PDB entry 6Z9T | electron microscopy, 4.10 A resolution (low resolution: residue-level contacts below are approximate; hydrogen-bond / salt-bridge calls are withheld) | chains W and Y of the 15 polymer chains in the assembly

# Chain W
Protein: DNA-directed RNA polymerase subunit omega
Source organism: Escherichia coli
Notes: EC 2.7.7.6
Reference sequence: P0A800 (RPOZ_ECOLI); residues 1-91 here = UniProt positions 1-91
Amino-acid sequence (91 residues; numbered 1 to 91; the number before each row is that of its first residue):
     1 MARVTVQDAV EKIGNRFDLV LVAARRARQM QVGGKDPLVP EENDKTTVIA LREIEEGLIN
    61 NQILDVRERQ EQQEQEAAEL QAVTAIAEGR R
Unresolved in the structure: 1, 81-91

# Chain Y
Protein: DNA-directed RNA polymerase subunit beta'
Source organism: Escherichia coli
Notes: EC 2.7.7.6
Reference sequence: C3SIA2 (C3SIA2_ECOLX); residues 1-1407 here = UniProt positions 1-1407
Amino-acid sequence (1416 residues; row label = number of the first residue in the row):
     1 MKDLLKFLKA QTKTEEFDAI KIALASPDMI RSWSFGEVKK PETINYRTFK PERDGLFCAR
    61 IFGPVKDYEC LCGKYKRLKH RGVICEKCGV EVTQTKVRRE RMGHIELASP TAHIWFLKSL
   121 PSRIGLLLDM PLRDIERVLY FESYVVIEGG MTNLERQQIL TEEQYLDALE EFGDEFDAKM
   181 GAEAIQALLK SMDLEQECEQ LREELNETNS ETKRKKLTKR IKLLEAFVQS GNKPEWMILT
   241 VLPVLPPDLR PLVPLDGGRF ATSDLNDLYR RVINRNNRLK RLLDLAAPDI IVRNEKRMLQ
   301 EAVDALLDNG RRGRAITGSN KRPLKSLADM IKGKQGRFRQ NLLGKRVDYS GRSVITVGPY
   361 LRLHQCGLPK KMALELFKPF IYGKLELRGL ATTIKAAKKM VEREEAVVWD ILDEVIREHP
   421 VLLNRAPTLH RLGIQAFEPV LIEGKAIQLH PLVCAAYNAD FDGDQMAVHV PLTLEAQLEA
   481 RALMMSTNNI LSPANGEPII VPSQDVVLGL YYMTRDCVNA KGEGMVLTGP KEAERLYRSG
   541 LASLHARVKV RITEYEKDAN GELVAKTSLK DTTVGRAILW MIVPKGLPYS IVNQALGKKA
   601 ISKMLNTCYR ILGLKPTVIF ADQIMYTGFA YAARSGASVG IDDMVIPEKK HEIISEAEAE
   661 VAEIQEQFQS GLVTAGERYN KVIDIWAAAN DRVSKAMMDN LQTETVINRD GQEEKQVSFN
   721 SIYMMADSGA RGSAAQIRQL AGMRGLMAKP DGSIIETPIT ANFREGLNVL QYFISTHGAR
   781 KGLADTALKT ANSGYLTRRL VDVAQDLVVT EDDCGTHEGI MMTPVIEGGD VKEPLRDRVL
   841 GRVTAEDVLK PGTADILVPR NTLLHEQWCD LLEENSVDAV KVRSVVSCDT DFGVCAHCYG
   901 RDLARGHIIN KGEAIGVIAA QSIGEPGTQL TMRTFHIGGA ASRAAAESSI QVKNKGSIKL
   961 SNVKSVVNSS GKLVITSRNT ELKLIDEFGR TKESYKVPYG AVLAKGDGEQ VAGGETVANW
  1021 DPHTMPVITE VSGFVRFTDM IDGQTITRQT DELTGLSSLV VLDSAERTAG GKDLRPALKI
  1081 VDAQGNDVLI PGTDMPAQYF LPGKAIVQLE DGVQISSGDT LARIPQESGG TKDITGGLPR
  1141 VADLFEARRP KEPAILAEIS GIVSFGKETK GKRRLVITPV DGSDPYEEMI PKWRQLNVFE
  1201 GERVERGDVI SDGPEAPHDI LRLRGVHAVT RYIVNEVQDV YRLQGVKIND KHIEVIVRQM
  1261 LRKATIVNAG SSDFLEGEQV EYSRVKIANR ELEANGKVGA TYSRDLLGIT KASLATESFI
  1321 SAASFQETTR VLTEAAVAGK RDELRGLKEN VIVGRLIPAG TGYAYHQDRM RRRAAGEAPA
  1381 APQVTAEDAS ASLAELLNAG LGGSDNELEV HHHHHH
Unresolved in the structure: 1-15, 250-264, 1374-1416
Construct notes: expression tag (1408-1416)
Metal / ion sites: Zn2+ site 1: Cys70, Cys72, Cys85, Cys88; Mg2+: Asp460, Asp462, Asp464; Zn2+ site 2: Cys814, Cys888, Cys895, Cys898
Reported in the primary citation:
  - conformationally variable residues (domain motion): Glu162
  - mutagenesis - C72H, C85H, E86K: decreased growth in response to rhoY80C

# How chain W and chain Y interact
Contacting residue pairs (49; chain W residue first):
  Ala2(W) - Glu418(Y)
  Val4(W) - His364(Y)
  Val4(W) - Thr487(Y)
  Thr5(W) - Lys615(Y)
  Val6(W) - Asn488(Y)
  Gln7(W) - Leu614(Y)
  Val10(W) - His907(Y)
  Asn15(W) - Asn910(Y)
  Asn15(W) - Lys911(Y)
  Arg16(W) - Leu483(Y)
  Arg16(W) - Arg905(Y)
  Arg16(W) - His907(Y)
  Arg16(W) - Asn910(Y)
  Phe17(W) - Leu483(Y)
  Phe17(W) - Asn910(Y)
  Phe17(W) - Lys911(Y)
  Phe17(W) - Gly912(Y)
  Phe17(W) - Glu913(Y)
  Phe17(W) - Ala1359(Y)
  Phe17(W) - Gly1360(Y)
  Phe17(W) - Thr1361(Y)
  Val20(W) - Leu478(Y)
  Val20(W) - Glu479(Y)
  Val20(W) - Thr1361(Y)
  Leu21(W) - Thr1361(Y)
  Leu21(W) - Ala1364(Y)
  Leu21(W) - Tyr1365(Y)
  Ala23(W) - Leu478(Y)
  Ala24(W) - Glu475(Y)
  Ala24(W) - Leu478(Y)
  Arg25(W) - Asp1368(Y)
  Ala27(W) - Leu474(Y)
  Ala27(W) - Leu478(Y)
  Arg28(W) - Leu474(Y)
  Glu42(W) - Arg417(Y)
  Asn43(W) - Glu414(Y)
  Asn43(W) - Arg417(Y)
  Asp44(W) - Glu418(Y)
  Lys45(W) - Glu414(Y)
  Lys45(W) - Val415(Y)
  Lys45(W) - Glu418(Y)
  Lys45(W) - His419(Y)
  Thr47(W) - Glu418(Y)
  Thr47(W) - Leu474(Y)
  Thr47(W) - Leu478(Y)
  Thr47(W) - Arg481(Y)
  Val48(W) - Glu418(Y)
  Val48(W) - Arg481(Y)
  Leu51(W) - Leu478(Y)
Interface residues without a listed pair, chain W (24 interface residues in all): Arg3
Interface residues without a listed pair, chain Y (34 interface residues in all): Ile416, Glu438, Gln477, Ala482, Met485, Val618

# Summary
24 residues of chain W and 34 residues of chain Y are in contact. Cys70(Y), Cys72(Y), Cys85(Y) and Cys88(Y)
form the Zn2+ site 1. The Mg2+ site is built by Asp460(Y), Asp462(Y) and Asp464(Y). The paper reports that
C72H, C85H and E86K of chain Y reduce growth in response to rhoY80C; conformational variability at Glu162(Y).
Here chain W is DNA-directed RNA polymerase subunit omega and chain Y is DNA-directed RNA polymerase subunit
beta', both from Escherichia coli. Entry 6Z9T (Transcription termination intermediate complex 5) was
determined by electron microscopy, deposited together with 6Z9P, 6Z9Q, 6Z9R, 6Z9S, 7ADB, 7ADC, 7ADD and 7ADE.
